6PAV - chains B and A of the 4 polymer chains in the assembly; structure by X-ray diffraction, 2.52 A resolution.

Chain B (and A):
Protein: Glycylpeptide N-tetradecanoyltransferase 1
Organism: Homo sapiens
Notes: EC 2.3.1.97; chain A of this document is another copy of the same molecule, construct and numbering; everything in this record applies to it too
UniProtKB: P30419 (NMT1_HUMAN), isoform P30419-2; residues 109-496 here correspond to UniProt positions 29-416 (UniProt number = residue number - 80)
Chain sequence (388 residues; numbered 109 to 496; the number before each row is that of its first residue):
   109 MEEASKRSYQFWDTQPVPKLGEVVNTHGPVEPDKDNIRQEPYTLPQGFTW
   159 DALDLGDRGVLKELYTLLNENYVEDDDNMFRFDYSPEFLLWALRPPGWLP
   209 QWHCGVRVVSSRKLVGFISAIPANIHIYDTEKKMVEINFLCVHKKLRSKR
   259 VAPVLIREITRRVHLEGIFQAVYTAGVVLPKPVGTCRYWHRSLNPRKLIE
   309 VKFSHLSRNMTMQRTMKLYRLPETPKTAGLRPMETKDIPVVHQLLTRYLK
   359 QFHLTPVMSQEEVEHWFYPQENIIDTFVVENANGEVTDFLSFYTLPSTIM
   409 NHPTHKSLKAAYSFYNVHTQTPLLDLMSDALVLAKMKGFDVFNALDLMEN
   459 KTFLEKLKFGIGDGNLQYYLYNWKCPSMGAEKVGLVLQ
Unresolved in the structure: 109-116, 316 (chain A: 109-115, 410-413)
Small-molecule neighbours: coenzyme A (COA): Y117, Q118, F119, W120, N179, Y180, V181, L248, C249, V250, L254, R255, S256, K257, R258, V259, A260, P261, I264, A283, L287

How chain B and chain A interact:
Contacting residue pairs (41; chain B residue first):
  K142(B) - H350(A)
  D143(B) - P347(A)
  D143(B) - H350(A)  hydrogen bond (backbone-side chain)
  D143(B) - Q351(A)  hydrogen bond (backbone-backbone)
  D143(B) - T354(A)
  D143(B) - R355(A)  salt bridge
  N144(B) - P347(A)
  N144(B) - Q351(A)
  N144(B) - Q368(A)
  I145(B) - P347(A)
  I145(B) - Q368(A)  hydrogen bond (backbone-side chain)
  Q147(B) - T343(A)  hydrogen bond (side chain-backbone)
  Q147(B) - K344(A)
  Q147(B) - I346(A)
  Q147(B) - P347(A)
  Q147(B) - Q368(A)
  K241(B) - K241(A)
  L273(B) - S367(A)  hydrogen bond (backbone-side chain)
  L273(B) - Q368(A)  hydrogen bond (backbone-backbone)
  L273(B) - E369(A)  hydrogen bond (backbone-backbone)
  E274(B) - S367(A)
  E274(B) - E369(A)
  G275(B) - S367(A)
  T343(B) - Q147(A)
  K344(B) - Q147(A)
  P347(B) - D143(A)
  P347(B) - N144(A)
  P347(B) - Q147(A)
  H350(B) - D143(A)  hydrogen bond (side chain-backbone)
  Q351(B) - D143(A)
  Q351(B) - N144(A)
  R355(B) - D143(A)  salt bridge
  S367(B) - L273(A)  hydrogen bond (side chain-backbone)
  S367(B) - E274(A)
  S367(B) - G275(A)
  Q368(B) - N144(A)
  Q368(B) - I145(A)  hydrogen bond (side chain-backbone)
  Q368(B) - Q147(A)
  Q368(B) - L273(A)
  E369(B) - L273(A)  hydrogen bond (backbone-backbone)
  E369(B) - E274(A)
Also at the interface, not in a pair above, chain B (20 interface residues in all): R146, I346
Also at the interface, not in a pair above, chain A (20 interface residues in all): K142

In short:
Chain B and chain A each contribute 20 residues to their interface; the contacts include 11 hydrogen bonds and
2 salt bridges. Polar pairs include D143(B)-R355(A), D143(B)-H350(A) and I145(B)-Q368(A). Bound to chain B:
coenzyme A.
Chain B and chain A are both Glycylpeptide N-tetradecanoyltransferase 1 (Homo sapiens); the structure,
Structure of Human NMT1 with products CoA and myristoyl-lysine peptide with acetylated N-terminus, was
determined by X-ray diffraction together with 6PAU from the same study.
